Entry 9GD7 (electron microscopy, 4.25 A resolution (low resolution: residue-level contacts below are approximate; hydrogen-bond / salt-bridge calls are withheld)); this record covers chains S and i of the 10 polymer chains in the assembly.

== Chain S ==
Protein: DNA-dependent protein kinase catalytic subunit
Source organism: Homo sapiens
Notes: EC 2.7.11.1
UniProtKB: P78527 (PRKDC_HUMAN); numbering as in UniProt (aligned over 1-4128)
Chain sequence (4128 residues; numbered 1 to 4128; the number before each row is that of its first residue):
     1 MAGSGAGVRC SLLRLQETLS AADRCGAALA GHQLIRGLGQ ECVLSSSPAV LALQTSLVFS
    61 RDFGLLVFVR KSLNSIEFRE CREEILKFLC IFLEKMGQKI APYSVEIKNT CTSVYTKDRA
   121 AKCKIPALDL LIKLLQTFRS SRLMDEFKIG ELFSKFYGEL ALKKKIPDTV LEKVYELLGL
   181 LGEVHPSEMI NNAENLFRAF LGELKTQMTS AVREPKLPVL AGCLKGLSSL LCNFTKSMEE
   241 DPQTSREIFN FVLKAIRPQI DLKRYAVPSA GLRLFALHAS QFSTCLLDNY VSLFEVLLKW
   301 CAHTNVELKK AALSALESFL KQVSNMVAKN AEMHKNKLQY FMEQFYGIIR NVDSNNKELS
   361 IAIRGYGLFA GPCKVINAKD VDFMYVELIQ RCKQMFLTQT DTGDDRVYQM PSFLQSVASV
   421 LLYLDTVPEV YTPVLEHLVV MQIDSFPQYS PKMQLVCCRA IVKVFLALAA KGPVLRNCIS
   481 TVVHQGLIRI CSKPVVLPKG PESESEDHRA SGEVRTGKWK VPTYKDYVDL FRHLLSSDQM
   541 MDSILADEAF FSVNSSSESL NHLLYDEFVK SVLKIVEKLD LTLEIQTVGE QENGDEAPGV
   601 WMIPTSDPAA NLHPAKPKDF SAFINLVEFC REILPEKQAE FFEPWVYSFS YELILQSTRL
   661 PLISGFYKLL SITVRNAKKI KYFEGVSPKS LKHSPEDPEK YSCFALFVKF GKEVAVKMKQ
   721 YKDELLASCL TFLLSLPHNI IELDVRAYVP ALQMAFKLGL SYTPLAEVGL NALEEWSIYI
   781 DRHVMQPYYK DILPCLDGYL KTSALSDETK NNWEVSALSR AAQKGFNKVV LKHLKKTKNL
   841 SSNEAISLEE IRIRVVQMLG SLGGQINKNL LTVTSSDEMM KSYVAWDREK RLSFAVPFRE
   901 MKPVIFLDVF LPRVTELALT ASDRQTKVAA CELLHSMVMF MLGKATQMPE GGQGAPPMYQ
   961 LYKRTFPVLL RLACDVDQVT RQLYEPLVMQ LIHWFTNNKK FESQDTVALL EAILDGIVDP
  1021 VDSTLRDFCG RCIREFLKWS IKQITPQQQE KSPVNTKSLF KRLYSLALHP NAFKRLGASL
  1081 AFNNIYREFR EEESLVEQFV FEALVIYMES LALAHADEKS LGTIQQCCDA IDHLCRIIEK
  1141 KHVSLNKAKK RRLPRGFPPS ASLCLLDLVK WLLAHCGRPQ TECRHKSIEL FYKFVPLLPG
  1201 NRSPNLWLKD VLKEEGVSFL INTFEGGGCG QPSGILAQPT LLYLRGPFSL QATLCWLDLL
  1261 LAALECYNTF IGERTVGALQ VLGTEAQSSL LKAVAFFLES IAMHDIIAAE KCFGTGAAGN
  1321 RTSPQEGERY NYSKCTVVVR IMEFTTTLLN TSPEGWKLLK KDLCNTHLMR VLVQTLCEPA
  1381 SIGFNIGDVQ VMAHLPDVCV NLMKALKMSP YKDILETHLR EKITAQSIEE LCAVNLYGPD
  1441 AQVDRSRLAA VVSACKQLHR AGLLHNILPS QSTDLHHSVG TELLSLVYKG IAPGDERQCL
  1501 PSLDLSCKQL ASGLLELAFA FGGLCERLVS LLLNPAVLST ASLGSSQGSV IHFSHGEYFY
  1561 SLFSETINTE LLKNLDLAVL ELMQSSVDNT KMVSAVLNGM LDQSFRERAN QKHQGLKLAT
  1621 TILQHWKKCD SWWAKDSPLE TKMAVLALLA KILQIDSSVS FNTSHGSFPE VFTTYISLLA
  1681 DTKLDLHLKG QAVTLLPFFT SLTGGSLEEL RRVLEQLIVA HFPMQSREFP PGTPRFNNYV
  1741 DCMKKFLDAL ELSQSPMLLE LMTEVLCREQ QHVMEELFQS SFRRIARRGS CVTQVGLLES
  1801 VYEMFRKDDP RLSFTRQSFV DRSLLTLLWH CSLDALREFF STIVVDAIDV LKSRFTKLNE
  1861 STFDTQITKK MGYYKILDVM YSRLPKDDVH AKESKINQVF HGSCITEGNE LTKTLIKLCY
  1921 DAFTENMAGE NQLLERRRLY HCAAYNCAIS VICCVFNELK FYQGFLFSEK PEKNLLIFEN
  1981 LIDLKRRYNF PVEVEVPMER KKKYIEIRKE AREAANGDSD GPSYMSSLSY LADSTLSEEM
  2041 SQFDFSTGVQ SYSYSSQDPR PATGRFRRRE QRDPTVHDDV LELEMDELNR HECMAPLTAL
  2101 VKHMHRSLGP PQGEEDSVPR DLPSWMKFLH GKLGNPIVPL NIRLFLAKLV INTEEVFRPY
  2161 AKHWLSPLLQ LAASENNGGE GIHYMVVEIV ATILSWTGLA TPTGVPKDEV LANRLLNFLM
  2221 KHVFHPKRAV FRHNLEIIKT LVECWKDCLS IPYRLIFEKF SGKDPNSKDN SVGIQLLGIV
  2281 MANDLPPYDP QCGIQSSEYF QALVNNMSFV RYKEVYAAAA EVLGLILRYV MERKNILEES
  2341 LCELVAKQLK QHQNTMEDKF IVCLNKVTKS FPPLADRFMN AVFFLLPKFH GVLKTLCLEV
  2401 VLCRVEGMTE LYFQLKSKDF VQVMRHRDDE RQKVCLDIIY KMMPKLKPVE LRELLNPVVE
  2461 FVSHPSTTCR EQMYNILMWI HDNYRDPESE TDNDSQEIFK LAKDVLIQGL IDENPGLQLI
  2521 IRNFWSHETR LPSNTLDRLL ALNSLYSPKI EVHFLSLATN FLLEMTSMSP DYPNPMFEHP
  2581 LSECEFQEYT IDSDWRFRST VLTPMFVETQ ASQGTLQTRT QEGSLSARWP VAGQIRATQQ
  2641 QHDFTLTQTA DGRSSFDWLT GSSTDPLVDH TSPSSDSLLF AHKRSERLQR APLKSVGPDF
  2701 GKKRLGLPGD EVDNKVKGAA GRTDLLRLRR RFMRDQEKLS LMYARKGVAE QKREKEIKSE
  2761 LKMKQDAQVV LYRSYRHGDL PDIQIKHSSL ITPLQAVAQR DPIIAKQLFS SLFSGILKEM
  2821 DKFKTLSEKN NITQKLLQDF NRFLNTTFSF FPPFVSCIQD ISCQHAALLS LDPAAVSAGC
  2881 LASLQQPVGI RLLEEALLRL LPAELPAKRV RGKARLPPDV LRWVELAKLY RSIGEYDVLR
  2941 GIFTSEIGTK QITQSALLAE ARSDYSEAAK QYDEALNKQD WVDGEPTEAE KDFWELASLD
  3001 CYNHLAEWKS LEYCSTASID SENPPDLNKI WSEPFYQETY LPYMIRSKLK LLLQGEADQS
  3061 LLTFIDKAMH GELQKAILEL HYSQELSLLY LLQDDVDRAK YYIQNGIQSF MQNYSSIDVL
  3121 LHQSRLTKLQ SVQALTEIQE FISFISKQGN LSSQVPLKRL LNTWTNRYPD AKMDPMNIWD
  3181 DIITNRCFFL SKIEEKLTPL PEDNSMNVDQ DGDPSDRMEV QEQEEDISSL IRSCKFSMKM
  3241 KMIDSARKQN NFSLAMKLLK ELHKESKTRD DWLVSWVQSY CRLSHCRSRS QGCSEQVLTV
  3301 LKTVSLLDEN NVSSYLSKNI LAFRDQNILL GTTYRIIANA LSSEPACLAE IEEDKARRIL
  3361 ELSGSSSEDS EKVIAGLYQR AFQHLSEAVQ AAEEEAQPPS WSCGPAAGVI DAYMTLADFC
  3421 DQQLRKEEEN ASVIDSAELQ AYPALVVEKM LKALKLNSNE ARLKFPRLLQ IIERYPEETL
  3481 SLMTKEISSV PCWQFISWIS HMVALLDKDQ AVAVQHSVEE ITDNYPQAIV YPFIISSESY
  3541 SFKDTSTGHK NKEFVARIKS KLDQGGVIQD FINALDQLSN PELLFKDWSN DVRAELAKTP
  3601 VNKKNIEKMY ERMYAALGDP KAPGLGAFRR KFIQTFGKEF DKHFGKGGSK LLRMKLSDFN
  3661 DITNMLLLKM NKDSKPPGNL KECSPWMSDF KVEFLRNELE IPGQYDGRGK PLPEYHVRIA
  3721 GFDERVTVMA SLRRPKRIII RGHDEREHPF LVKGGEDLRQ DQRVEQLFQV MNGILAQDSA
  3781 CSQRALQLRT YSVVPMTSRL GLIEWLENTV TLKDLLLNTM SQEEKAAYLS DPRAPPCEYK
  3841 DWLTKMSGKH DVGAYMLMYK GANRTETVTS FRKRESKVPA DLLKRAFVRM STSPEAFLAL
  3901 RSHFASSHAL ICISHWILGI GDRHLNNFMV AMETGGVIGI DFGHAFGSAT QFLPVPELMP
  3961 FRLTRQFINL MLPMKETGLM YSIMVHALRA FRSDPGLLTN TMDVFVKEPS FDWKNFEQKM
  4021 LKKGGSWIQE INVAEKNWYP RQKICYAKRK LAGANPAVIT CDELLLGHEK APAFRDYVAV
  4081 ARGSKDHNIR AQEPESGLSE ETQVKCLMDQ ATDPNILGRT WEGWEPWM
Not modelled in the structure: 1-9, 254-258, 350-355, 398-406, 499-518, 548-558, 587-609, 686-696, 804-825, 841-846, 872-878, 1241-1248, 1314-1321, 1493-1501, 1539-1553, 1700-1706, 1807-1814, 1853-1861, 1886-1908, 1927-1933, 1964-2033, 2051-2089, 2109-2119, 2177-2178, 2487-2490, 2604-2720, 2902-2915, 3023-3028, 3198-3225, 3365-3367, 3396-3406, 3430-3440, 3540-3544, 3596-3601, 3648-3656, 3844-3850, 3992-3995, 4015-4037
Swiss-Prot annotation at these positions:
  - region: Leu1503 to Leu1538 (Interaction with C1D), Glu2737 to Gln2765 (May split the end of the DNA molecule, with the two strands separating around the region), Val3728 to Arg3734 (G-loop), Gly3919 to Asn3927 (Catalytic loop), Gly3939 to Thr3964 (Activation loop)
  - site: Asp2020, Gly2021 (Cleavage)
  - modified residue: Lys117 (N6-acetyllysine), Ser511 (Phosphoserine), Ser687 (Phosphoserine), Lys828 (N6-acetyllysine), Ser841 (Phosphoserine), Ser893 (Phosphoserine), Ser1065 (Phosphoserine), Lys1209 (N6-acetyllysine), Lys1970 (N6-acetyllysine), Ser2056 (Phosphoserine), Lys2259 (N6-acetyllysine), Thr2535 (Phosphothreonine), Thr2609 (Phosphothreonine), Ser2612 (Phosphoserine), Thr2638 (Phosphothreonine), Thr2647 (Phosphothreonine), Ser2789 (Phosphoserine), Ser3205 (Phosphoserine), Lys3241 (N6-acetyllysine), Lys3260 (N6-acetyllysine) and 6 more in UniProt
  - natural variant: Lys263 (K263N: In a lung adenocarcinoma sample), Gly500 (G500S: In a metastatic melanoma sample), Arg1136 (R1136H: In a colorectal adenocarcinoma sample), Arg1447 (R1447M: In a lung squamous cell carcinoma sample), Ala1680 (A1680V: In a metastatic melanoma sample), Ser2810 (S2810N: In a metastatic melanoma sample), Gly2941 (G2941A: In a lung neuroendocrine carcinoma sample), Leu3062 (L3062R: In IMD26), Ala3574 (A3574V: In IMD26)
  - mutagenesis: Leu1510 (L1510P: Loss of interaction with C1D), Glu1516 to Leu1517 (Loss of interaction with C1D), Thr2609 (T2609A: Leads to radiation sensitivity and impaired DSB joining. Gives rise to reduced phosphorylation; when associated with A-2612), Ser2612 (S2612A: Reduced phosphorylation; when associated with A-2609), Thr2638 (T2638A: Alleviates phosphorylation, leaves a fully active enzyme with compromised cellular resistance to ionizing radiation without affecting DNA end joining; when associated with A-2647), Thr2647 (T2647A: Alleviates phosphorylation, leaves a fully active enzyme with compromised cellular resistance to ionizing radiation without affecting DNA end joining; when associated with A-2638)

== Chain i ==
Molecule: 25-nt DNA strand
Sequence (25 nucleotides; row label = number of the first residue in the row):
    19 CTAATAAACT AAAAACTATT ATTAT

== How chain S and chain i interact ==
Pairs across the interface (9; chain S residue first):
  Leu262(S) - DT41(i)
  Lys263(S) - DT41(i)
  Lys263(S) - DA42(i)
  Arg264(S) - DA39(i)
  Arg264(S) - DT40(i)
  Arg264(S) - DT41(i)
  Asn305(S) - DT41(i)
  Met2742(S) - DT43(i)
  Arg2745(S) - DT43(i)

== In short ==
Chain S and chain i form an interface of 6 and 5 residues respectively. UniProt lists 7 mutagenesis sites on
chain S.
Here chain S is DNA-dependent protein kinase catalytic subunit (Homo sapiens) and chain i is a 25-nt DNA
strand. Entry 9GD7 (DNA-PK Ku80 mediated dimer bound to DNA polymerase Lambda and DNA ligase 4/XRCC4) was
determined by electron microscopy.
